5FCA - chain A; structure by X-ray diffraction, 1.92 A resolution.

[Chain A]
Molecule: Acid sphingomyelinase-like phosphodiesterase 3a
Source organism: Mus musculus
Notes: EC 3.1.4.-
UniProtKB: P70158 (ASM3A_MOUSE); residues 23-445 here = UniProt positions 23-445
Sequence (433 residues; each row starts with the number of its first residue):
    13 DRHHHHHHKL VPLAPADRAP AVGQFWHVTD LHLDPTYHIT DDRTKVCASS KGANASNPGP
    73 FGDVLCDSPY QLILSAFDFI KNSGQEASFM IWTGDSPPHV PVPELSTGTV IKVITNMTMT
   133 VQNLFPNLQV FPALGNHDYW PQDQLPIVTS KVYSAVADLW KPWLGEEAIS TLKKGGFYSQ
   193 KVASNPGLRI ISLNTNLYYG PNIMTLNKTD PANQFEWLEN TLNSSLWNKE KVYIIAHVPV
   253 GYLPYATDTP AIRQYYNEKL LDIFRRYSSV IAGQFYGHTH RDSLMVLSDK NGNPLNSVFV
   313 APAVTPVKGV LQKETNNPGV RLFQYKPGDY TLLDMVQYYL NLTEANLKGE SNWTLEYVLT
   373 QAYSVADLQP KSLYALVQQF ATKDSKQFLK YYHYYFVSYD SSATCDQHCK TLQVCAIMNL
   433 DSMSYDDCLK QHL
Disordered / not traced: 13-19
Disulfide bonds: Cys59-Cys78, Cys417-Cys421, Cys427-Cys440
Glycans and other covalent adducts: N-acetylglucosamine (NAG) linked to Asn66, Asn128, Asn353; glycan linked to Asn235
Sequence notes: expression tag (13-22)
Bound ions: Zn2+ site 1: Asp42, His44, Asp107, His292; Zn2+ site 2: Asp107, Asn148, His249, His290; Zn2+ site 3 near His149 (its only coordinating residue here); Zn2+ site 4: Asp260, Asp438 (shared with 1 residue of chain B); Zn2+ site 5: His420 (shared with 2 residues of chain B)
UniProt features mapped onto this chain:
  - binding site (Zn(2+)): Asp42, His44, Asp107, Asn148, His249, His290, His292
  - binding site (ATP): His111, Asn148, His149, Tyr257
  - glycosylation (N-linked (GlcNAc...) asparagine): Asn66, Asn128, Asn219, Asn235, Asn353, Asn364
  - mutagenesis: His111 (H111A/Q: Abolishes enzyme activity), His149 (H149A: Abolishes enzyme activity; H149Q: Nearly abolishes enzyme activity)
Reported in the primary citation:
  - Zn2+ coordination: His111, His149
  - mutagenesis - Y257A: unchanged binding to ATP
  - mutagenesis - Y257A: decreased catalytic activity on ATP
  - catalytic residues: Asp79, His149 (proposed by the authors, not directly observed)
  - catalytic residues: His111
  - mutagenesis - H111A, H111Q, H149A, H149Q: decreased catalytic activity
  - specificity-determining residues: Tyr257, Gln324 (proposed by the authors, not directly observed)

[Summary]
Covalently linked N-acetylglucosamine: at Asn66, Asn128 and Asn353. Asp42, His44, Asp107 and His292 coordinate
Zn2+ site 1. From UniProt: 7 Zn2+-binding residues, 4 ATP-binding residues and 2 mutagenesis sites. From the
paper: catalytic residues Asp79, His149 and His111; H111A, H111Q and H149A, among others, reduce catalytic
activity; 5 substitutions were tested in all.
Chain A is Acid sphingomyelinase-like phosphodiesterase 3a (Mus musculus); the structure, Murine SMPDL3A in
presence of excess zinc, was determined by X-ray diffraction (same publication as 5FC1, 5FC5, 5FC6, 5FC7 and
5FCB).
